Entry 6PSU (electron microscopy, 3.90 A resolution); this record covers chains L and O of the 10 polymer chains in the assembly.

[Chain L]
Molecule: RNA polymerase sigma factor RpoD
Source organism: Escherichia coli
UniProtKB: Q0P6L9 (Q0P6L9_ECOLX); residue numbers follow UniProt; this construct covers 1-613
Sequence (616 residues; numbered -2 to 613; the number before each row is that of its first residue; numbers below 1 keep their minus sign (Ser-2 is residue -2)):
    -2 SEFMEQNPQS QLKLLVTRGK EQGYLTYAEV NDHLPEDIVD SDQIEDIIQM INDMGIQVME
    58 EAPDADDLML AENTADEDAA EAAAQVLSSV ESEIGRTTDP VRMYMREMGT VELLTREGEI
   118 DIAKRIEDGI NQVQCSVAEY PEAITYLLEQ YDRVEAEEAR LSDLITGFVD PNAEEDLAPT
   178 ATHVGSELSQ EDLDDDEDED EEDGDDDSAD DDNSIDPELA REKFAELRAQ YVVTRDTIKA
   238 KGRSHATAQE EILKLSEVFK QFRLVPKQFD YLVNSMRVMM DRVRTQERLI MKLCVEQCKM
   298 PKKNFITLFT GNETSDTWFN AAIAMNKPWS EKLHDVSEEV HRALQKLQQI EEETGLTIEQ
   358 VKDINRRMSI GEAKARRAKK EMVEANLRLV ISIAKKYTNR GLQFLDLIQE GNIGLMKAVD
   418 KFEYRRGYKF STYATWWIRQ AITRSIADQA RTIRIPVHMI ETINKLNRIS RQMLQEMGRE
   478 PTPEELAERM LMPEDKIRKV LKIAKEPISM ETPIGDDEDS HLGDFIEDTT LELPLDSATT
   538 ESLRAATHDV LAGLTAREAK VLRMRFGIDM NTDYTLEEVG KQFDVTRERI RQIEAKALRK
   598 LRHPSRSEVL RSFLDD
Unresolved in the structure: -2 to 6, 32-38, 59-74, 88-93, 168-211, 237-241
Differences from the reference sequence: expression tag (-2 to 0)
Ligand contacts:
  - chapso (1N7), molecule 1: Ile505, Thr509, Pro510, Ile511, Gly512, Leu519
  - chapso (1N7), molecule 2: Ile511, Asp513, Phe522

[Chain O]
Molecule: 85-nt DNA strand
Sequence (85 nucleotides; row label = number of the first residue in the row):
     1 GGCGGCGCTT ATTTGCACAA ATCCATTGAC AAAAGAAGGC TAAAAGGGCA TATTCCTCGG
    61 CCTTTGAATT GTCCATATAG AACGC
Unresolved in the structure: 1-15, 58-85

[How chain L and chain O interact]
Contacting residue pairs (41):
  Arg99(L) - DT57(O)  base contact
  Met102(L) - DC55(O)  base contact
  Leu110(L) - DT54(O)  base contact
  Asn383(L) - DT54(O)  hydrogen bond to the base
  Arg385(L) - DT54(O)  phosphate contact
  Arg385(L) - DC55(O)  salt bridge to the phosphate
  Leu386(L) - DT54(O)  hydrogen bond to the base
  Ile388(L) - DC56(O)  base contact
  Lys392(L) - DC56(O)  salt bridge to the phosphate
  Phe401(L) - DT57(O)  base contact
  Glu420(L) - DA50(O)  base contact
  Tyr425(L) - DA50(O)  base contact
  Tyr425(L) - DA52(O)  phosphate contact
  Lys426(L) - DA52(O)  hydrogen bond to the phosphate
  Lys426(L) - DT53(O)  phosphate contact
  Lys426(L) - DT54(O)  base contact
  Ser428(L) - DA52(O)  sugar contact
  Ser428(L) - DT53(O)  hydrogen bond to the phosphate
  Ser428(L) - DT54(O)  base contact
  Thr429(L) - DA50(O)  phosphate contact
  Thr429(L) - DT51(O)  phosphate contact
  Thr429(L) - DA52(O)  base contact
  Thr429(L) - DT53(O)  base contact
  Tyr430(L) - DA50(O)  sugar contact
  Thr432(L) - DT53(O)  base contact
  Trp433(L) - DC49(O)  hydrogen bond to the base
  Trp433(L) - DA50(O)  hydrogen bond to the phosphate
  Arg441(L) - DG47(O)  hydrogen bond to the base
  Pro453(L) - DA44(O)  phosphate contact
  Pro453(L) - DA45(O)  phosphate contact
  His455(L) - DA43(O)  sugar contact
  His455(L) - DA44(O)  salt bridge to the phosphate
  Val582(L) - DA25(O)  phosphate contact
  Val582(L) - DT26(O)  phosphate contact
  Thr583(L) - DT26(O)  hydrogen bond to the phosphate
  Glu585(L) - DT27(O)  base contact
  Glu585(L) - DG28(O)  base contact
  Arg586(L) - DC24(O)  salt bridge to the phosphate
  Arg586(L) - DA25(O)  salt bridge to the phosphate
  Arg586(L) - DT26(O)  base contact
  Gln589(L) - DC24(O)  phosphate contact
Also at the interface, not in a pair above, chain L (34 interface residues in all): Met105, Arg113, Lys418, Phe419, Arg423, Trp434, Gln437, Arg451, Lys496
Also at the interface, not in a pair above, chain O (20 interface residues in all): DG46, DG48

[In short]
34 residues of chain L face 20 of chain O across their interface; the contacts include 8 hydrogen bonds and 5
salt bridges. Among the polar pairs are Asn383(L)-DT54(O), Leu386(L)-DT54(O) and Trp433(L)-DC49(O). Ligands of
chain L: chapso.
Here chain L is RNA polymerase sigma factor RpoD (Escherichia coli) and chain O is an 85-nt DNA strand. Entry
6PSU (Escherichia coli RNA polymerase promoter unwinding intermediate (TRPi2) with TraR and rpsT P2 promoter)
was determined by electron microscopy, deposited together with 6PSQ, 6PSR, 6PSS, 6PST, 6PSV and 6PSW.
